PDB entry 1ZBI | X-ray diffraction, 1.85 A resolution | chains C and A of the 4 polymer chains in the assembly

[Chain C]
Molecule: 12-nt RNA strand
Sequence (12 nucleotides; row label = number of the first residue in the row):
     1 GACACCUGAU UC
Bound ions: Mg2+ site 1: C5 (shared with 3 residues of chain B); Mg2+ site 2: A9, U10 (shared with Asp-71(A), Glu-109(A), Asn-132(A) of chain A); Mg2+ site 3: U10 (shared with Asp-71(A), Glu-188(A), Asp-192(A) of chain A)

[Chain A]
Molecule: ribonuclease H-related protein
Source organism: Bacillus halodurans
Notes: EC 3.1.26.4; fragment: catalytic domain (residues 59-196)
Reference sequence: Q9KEI9 (Q9KEI9_BACHD); residues 59-196 here = UniProt positions 59-196
Amino-acid sequence (142 residues; numbered 55 to 196; the number before each row is that of its first residue):
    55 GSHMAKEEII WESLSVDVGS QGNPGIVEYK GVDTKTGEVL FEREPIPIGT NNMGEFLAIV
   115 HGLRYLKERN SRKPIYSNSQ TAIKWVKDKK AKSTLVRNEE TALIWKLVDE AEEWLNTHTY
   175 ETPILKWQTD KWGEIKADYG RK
Not modelled in the structure: 55-61
Differences from the reference sequence: cloning artifact (55-58); engineered mutation Asn-132 (Asp in Q9KEI9)
Bound ions: Mg2+ site 1: Asp-71, Glu-109, Asn-132 (shared with A9(C), U10(C) of chain C); Mg2+ site 2: Asp-71, Glu-188, Asp-192 (shared with U10(C) of chain C)
Swiss-Prot annotation at these positions:
  - binding site (Mg(2+)): Asp-71, Glu-109, Asp-192
  - mutagenesis: Glu-109 (E109Q: Loss of activity), Glu-188 (E188A: Strongly reduces activity; E188Q: No effect), Asp-192 (D192N: Strongly reduced activity with manganese. Loss of activity with magnesium)
What the authors report for this chain:
  - binding site for the 12-nt RNA strand (chain C): Ser-74, Gly-76, Asn-105, Asn-106, Glu-109, Gln-134
  - binding site for the 12-nt DNA strand: Asn-77, Thr-104, Asn-106, Ser-147, Thr-148, Arg-195
  - conformationally variable residues (loop rearrangement): Asn-77, Glu-109
  - catalytic residues: Asp-71, Glu-109, Asp-192
  - Mg2+ coordination: Asp-71, Glu-109, Glu-188, Asp-192
  - mutagenesis - D132N: increased binding to RNA/DNA hybrids
  - mutagenesis - E109Q: abolished catalytic activity
  - mutagenesis - E188Q: unchanged catalytic activity
  - mutagenesis - E188A: decreased catalytic activity
  - mutagenesis - E188A: increased catalytic activity on 50 mM Mg2+
  - mutagenesis - D132N: abolished catalytic activity on Mg2+
  - mutagenesis - D132N: abolished catalytic activity on Mn2+

[Interface between chain C and chain A]
Contacting residue pairs - 27 pairs, chain C then chain A:
  U7(C) with Gln-134(A), hydrogen bond to the sugar
  G8(C) with Asn-106(A), base contact; Asn-132(A), hydrogen bond to the sugar; Ser-133(A), sugar contact; Gln-134(A), hydrogen bond to the sugar; Thr-135(A), base contact; Lys-180(A), hydrogen bond to the phosphate
  A9(C) with Asn-105(A), hydrogen bond to the base; Glu-109(A), hydrogen bond to the sugar; Asn-132(A), phosphate contact; Lys-180(A), salt bridge to the phosphate; Trp-181(A), phosphate contact; Thr-183(A), hydrogen bond to the phosphate
  U10(C) with Asp-71(A), phosphate contact; Val-72(A), sugar contact; Ser-74(A), hydrogen bond to the sugar; Asn-77(A), hydrogen bond to the base; Asn-105(A), hydrogen bond to the sugar; Glu-109(A), sugar contact; Asn-132(A), hydrogen bond to the phosphate; Glu-188(A), phosphate contact
  U11(C) with Gly-73(A), phosphate contact; Ser-74(A), hydrogen bond to the phosphate; Gln-75(A), phosphate contact; Gly-76(A), hydrogen bond to the sugar; Asn-77(A), sugar contact
  C12(C) with Gln-75(A), phosphate contact
Also at the interface, not in a pair above, chain A (19 interface residues in all): Asp-192

[Overview]
6 residues of chain C face 19 of chain A across their interface, with 13 hydrogen bonds and 1 salt bridge.
Polar contacts include A9(C)/Asn-105(A), U10(C)/Asn-77(A) and U7(C)/Gln-134(A). From the paper: catalytic
residues Asp-71(A), Glu-109(A) and Asp-192(A); D132N of chain A increases binding to RNA/DNA hybrids; 4
substitutions were tested in all.
Here chain C is a 12-nt RNA strand and chain A is ribonuclease H-related protein (Bacillus halodurans). Entry
1ZBI (Bacillus halodurans RNase H catalytic domain mutant D132N in complex with 12-mer RNA/DNA hybrid) was
determined by X-ray diffraction together with 1ZBF and 1ZBL from the same study.
